Entry 7TNS (electron microscopy, 6.70 A resolution (low resolution: residue-level contacts below are approximate; hydrogen-bond / salt-bridge calls are withheld)); this record covers chains F0 and F1 of the 101 polymer chains in the assembly.

[Chain F0]
Molecule: Tubulin alpha chain
Source organism: Toxoplasma gondii
UniProt: P10873 (TBA_TOXGO); residues 1-453 here = UniProt positions 1-453
Sequence (453 residues; each row starts with the number of its first residue):
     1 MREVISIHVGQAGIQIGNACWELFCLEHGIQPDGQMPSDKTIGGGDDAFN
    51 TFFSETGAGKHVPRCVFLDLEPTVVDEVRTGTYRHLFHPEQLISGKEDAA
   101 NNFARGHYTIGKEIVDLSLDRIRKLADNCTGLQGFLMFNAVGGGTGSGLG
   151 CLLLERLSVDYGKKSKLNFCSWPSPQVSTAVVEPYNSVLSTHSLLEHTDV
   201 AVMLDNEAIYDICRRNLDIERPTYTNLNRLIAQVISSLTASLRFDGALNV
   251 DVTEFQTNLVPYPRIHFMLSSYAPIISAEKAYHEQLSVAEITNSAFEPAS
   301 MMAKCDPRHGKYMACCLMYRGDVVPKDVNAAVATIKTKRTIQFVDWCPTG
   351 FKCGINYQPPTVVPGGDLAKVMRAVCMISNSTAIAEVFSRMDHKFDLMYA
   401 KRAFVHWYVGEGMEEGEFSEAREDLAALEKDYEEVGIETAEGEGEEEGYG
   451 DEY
Disordered / not traced: 38-46, 438-453
Curated features (UniProtKB/Swiss-Prot):
  - active site: E254
  - binding site (GTP): Q11, E71, G144, T145, T179, N206, N228
  - binding site (Mg(2+)): E71
  - site: Y453 (Involved in polymerization)
  - modified residue: K40 (N6-acetyllysine)

[Chain F1]
Molecule: Tubulin beta chain
Source organism: Toxoplasma gondii
UniProt: A0A125YWG5 (A0A125YWG5_TOXGM); residues 1-449 here = UniProt positions 1-449
Sequence (449 residues; numbered 1 to 449; the number before each row is that of its first residue):
     1 MREIVHVQGGQCGNQIGAKFWEVISDEHGIDPTGTYCGDSDLQLERINVF
    51 YNEATGGRFVPRAILMDLEPGTMDSVRAGPFGQLFRPDNFVFGQTGAGNN
   101 WAKGHYTEGAELIDSVLDVVRKEAEGCDCLQGFQITHSLGGGTGSGMGTL
   151 LISKVREEYPDRIMETFSVFPSPKVSDTVVEPYNATLSVHQLVENADEVQ
   201 VIDNEALYDICFRTLKLTTPTYGDLNHLVSAAMSGVTCCLRFPGQLNSDL
   251 RKLAVNLIPFPRLHFFLIGFAPLTSRGSQQYRALSVPELTQQMFDAKNMM
   301 CASDPRHGRYLTASAMFRGRMSTKEVDEQMLNVQNKNSSYFVEWIPNNMK
   351 SSVCDIPPKGLKMSVTFVGNSTAIQEMFKRVSDQFTAMFRRKAFLHWYTG
   401 EGMDEMEFTEAESNMNDLVSEYQQYQDATAEEEGEFDEEEGEMGAEEGA
Disordered / not traced: 427-449
Disulfide bonds: C238-C354

[Interface between chain F0 and chain F1]
Residue-residue contacts (41; chain F0 residue first):
  Q11(F0) with Q245(F1); N247(F1)
  T73(F0) with R46(F1)
  D76(F0) with R46(F1)
  K96(F0) with D128(F1); C129(F1)
  A100(F0) with R251(F1); V255(F1)
  N101(F0) with K252(F1)
  N102(F0) with V255(F1)
  R105(F0) with R251(F1)
  Q176(F0) with L331(F1)
  V177(F0) with D327(F1)
  S178(F0) with N347(F1)
  T179(F0) with N347(F1)
  A180(F0) with N256(F1); N347(F1)
  V181(F0) with N256(F1); N347(F1)
  Y210(F0) with T323(F1); K324(F1); D327(F1)
  R214(F0) with K324(F1)
  E220(F0) with K324(F1)
  R221(F0) with S322(F1)
  P222(F0) with T323(F1)
  T223(F0) with T323(F1)
  L397(F0) with W344(F1)
  K401(F0) with F260(F1); W344(F1)
  R402(F0) with F260(F1)
  A403(F0) with F260(F1)
  F404(F0) with V255(F1); I258(F1); P259(F1)
  H406(F0) with P259(F1); F260(F1); P261(F1)
  W407(F0) with A254(F1); V255(F1); I258(F1)
Other interface residues (no listed pair), chain F0 (32 interface residues in all): Q15, V182, Y224, K394, M398
Other interface residues (no listed pair), chain F1 (30 interface residues in all): G244, L246, L257, T312, I345, P346, N348, M349, K350

[In short]
32 residues of chain F0 and 30 residues of chain F1 are in contact. From UniProt: active-site residue
E254(F0), 7 GTP-binding residues and Mg2+-binding residue E71(F0) on chain F0.
Here chain F0 is Tubulin alpha chain and chain F1 is Tubulin beta chain, both from Toxoplasma gondii. Entry
7TNS (Subpellicular microtubule from detergent-extract Toxoplasma gondii cells) was determined by electron
microscopy together with 7TNQ and 7TNT from the same study.
